PDB entry 7LV9 | electron microscopy, 4.50 A resolution (low resolution: residue-level contacts below are approximate; hydrogen-bond / salt-bridge calls are withheld) | chains B and G of the 8 polymer chains in the assembly

Chain B:
Protein: Histone doublet Delta-Gamma (Delta)
Organism: Marseillevirus marseillevirus
UniProtKB: D2XB48 (D2XB48_GBMV); residues 16-112 here correspond to UniProt positions 32-128 (UniProt number = residue number + 16)
Sequence (97 residues; numbered 16 to 112; the number before each row is that of its first residue):
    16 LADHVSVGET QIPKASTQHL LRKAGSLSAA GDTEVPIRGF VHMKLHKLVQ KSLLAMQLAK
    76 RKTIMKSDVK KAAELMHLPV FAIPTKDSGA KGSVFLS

Chain G:
Molecule: 95-nt DNA strand
Sequence (95 nucleotides; numbered -34 to 60; the number before each row is that of its first residue; numbers below 1 keep their minus sign (DG-34 is residue -34)):
   -34 GACAGCTCTA GCACCGCTTA AACGCACGTA CGGATTCTCC CCCGCGTTTT AACCGCCAAG
    26 GGGATTACTC CCTAGTCTCC AGGCACGTGT CAGAT

How chain B and chain G interact:
Contacting residue pairs - 11 pairs, chain B then chain G:
  Arg37(B) with DC8(G)
  Ser43(B) with DC8(G)
  Ala44(B) with DC7(G); DC8(G)
  Gly46(B) with DC7(G)
  Arg76(B) with DG28(G)
  Lys77(B) with DG27(G); DG28(G)
  Thr78(B) with DG28(G)
  Met80(B) with DG28(G); DA29(G)
Interface residues without a listed pair, chain B (12 interface residues in all): Gln33, Leu42, Ala45, Ser112
Interface residues without a listed pair, chain G (6 interface residues in all): DC18

In short:
The interface between chain B and chain G involves 12 residues on one side and 6 on the other.
Here chain B is Histone doublet Delta-Gamma (Delta) (Marseillevirus marseillevirus) and chain G is a 95-nt DNA
strand. Entry 7LV9 (Marseillevirus heterotrimeric (hexameric) nucleosome) was determined by electron
microscopy (same publication as 7LV8).
